PDB entry 7PHA | electron microscopy, 8.50 A resolution (very low resolution: no residue pairs are listed; an interface is given only as per-side residue counts) | chains K and 5 of the 55 polymer chains in the assembly

Chain K:
Molecule: 30S ribosomal protein S12
Organism: Mycoplasma pneumoniae M129
UniProtKB: P75546 (RS12_MYCPN); numbering as in UniProt (aligned over 1-139)
Chain sequence (139 residues; row label = number of the first residue in the row):
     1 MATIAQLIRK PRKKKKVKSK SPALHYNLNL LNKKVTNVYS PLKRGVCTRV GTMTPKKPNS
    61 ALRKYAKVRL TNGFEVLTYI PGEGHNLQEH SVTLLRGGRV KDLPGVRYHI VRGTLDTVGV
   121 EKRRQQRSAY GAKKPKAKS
Not modelled in the structure: 1, 138-139

Chain 5:
Molecule: 16S ribosomal RNA
Organism: Mycoplasma pneumoniae M129
Sequence (1520 nucleotides; row label = number of the first residue in the row):
     1 UUUUUCUGAG AGUUUGAUCC UGGCUCAGGA UUAACGCUGG CGGCAUGCCU AAUACAUGCA
    61 AGUCGAUCGA AAGUAGUAAU ACUUUAGAGG CGAACGGGUG AGUAACACGU AUCCAAUCUA
   121 CCUUAUAAUG GGGGAUAACU AGUUGAAAGA CUAGCUAAUA CCGCAUAAGA ACUUUGGUUC
   181 GCAUGAAUCA AAGUUGAAAG GACCUGCAAG GGUUCGUUAU UUGAUGAGGG UGCGCCAUAU
   241 CAGCUAGUUG GUGGGGUAAC GGCCUACCAA GGCAAUGACG UGUAGCUAUG CUGAGAAGUA
   301 GAAUAGCCAC AAUGGGACUG AGACACGGCC CAUACUCCUA CGGGAGGCAG CAGUAGGGAA
   361 UUUUUCACAA UGAGCGAAAG CUUGAUGGAG CAAUGCCGCG UGAACGAUGA AGGUCUUUAA
   421 GAUUGUAAAG UUCUUUUAUU UGGGAAGAAU GACUUUAGCA GGUAAUGGCU AGAGUUUGAC
   481 UGUACCAUUU UGAAUAAGUG ACGACUAACU AUGUGCCAGC AGUCGCGGUA AUACAUAGGU
   541 CGCAAGCGUU AUCCGGAUUU AUUGGGCGUA AAGCAAGCGC AGGCGGAUUG AAAAGUCUGG
   601 UGUUAAAGGC AGCUGCUUAA CAGUUGUAUG CAUUGGAAAC UAUUAAUCUA GAGUGUGGUA
   661 GGGAGUUUUG GAAUUUCAUG UGGAGCGGUG AAAUGCGUAG AUAUAUGAAG GAACACCAGU
   721 GGCGAAGGCG AAAACUUAGG CCAUUACUGA CGCUUAGGCU UGAAAGUGUG GGGAGCAAAU
   781 AGGAUUAGAU ACCCUAGUAG UCCACACCGU AAACGAUAGA UACUAGCUGU CGGGGCGAUC
   841 CCCUCGGUAG UGAAGUUAAC ACAUUAAGUA UCUCGCCUGG GUAGUACAUU CGCAAGAAUG
   901 AAACUCAAAC GGAAUUGACG GGGACCCGCA CAAGUGGUGG AGCAUGUUGC UUAAUUCGAC
   961 GGUACACGAA AAACCUUACC UAGACUUGAC AUCCUUGGCA AAGUUAUGGA AACAUAAUGG
  1021 AGGUUAACCG AGUGACAGGU GGUGCAUGGU UGUCGUCAGC UCGUGUCGUG AGAUGUUGGG
  1081 UUAAGUCCCG CAACGAGCGC AACCCUUAUC GUUAGUUACA UUGUCUAGCG AGACUGCUAA
  1141 UGCAAAUUGG AGGAAGGAAG GGAUGACGUC AAAUCAUCAU GCCCCUUAUG UCUAGGGCUG
  1201 CAAACGUGCU ACAAUGGCCA AUACAAACAG UCGCCAGCUU GUAAAAGUGA GCAAAUCUGU
  1261 AAAGUUGGUC UCAGUUCGGA UUGAGGGCUG CAAUUCGUCC UCAUGAAGUC GGAAUCACUA
  1321 GUAAUCGCGA AUCAGCUAUG UCGCGGUGAA UACGUUCUCG GGUCUUGUAC ACACCGCCCG
  1381 UCAAACUAUG AAAGCUGGUA AUAUUUAAAA ACGUGUUGCU AACCAUUAGG AAGCGCAUGU
  1441 CAAGGAUAGC ACCGGUGAUU GGAGUUAAGU CGUAACAAGG UACCCCUACG AGAACGUGGG
  1501 GGUGGAUCAC CUCCUUUCUA
Not modelled in the structure: 1-4, 181-184, 1020-1027, 1510-1520

How chain K and chain 5 interact:
At this resolution (8 A) residue pairs are not listed: 62 residues of chain K and 61 of chain 5 lie at the interface.

Overview:
The interface between chain K and chain 5 involves 62 residues on one side and 61 on the other.
Here chain K is 30S ribosomal protein S12 and chain 5 is 16S ribosomal RNA, both from Mycoplasma pneumoniae
M129. Entry 7PHA (70S ribosome with EF-Tu-tRNA and P-site tRNA in chloramphenicol-treated Mycoplasma
pneumoniae cells) was determined by electron microscopy, deposited together with 7OOC, 7OOD, 7P6Z, 7PAH, 7PAI,
7PAJ and 23 further entries.
